Entry 8XQX (electron microscopy, 2.80 A resolution); this record covers chains D and H of the 22 polymer chains in the assembly.

Chain D:
Molecule: Ycf2
Organism: Chlamydomonas reinhardtii
UniProtKB: A0A218N8A7 (A0A218N8A7_CHLRE); residue numbers follow UniProt; this construct covers 1-2971
Sequence (2971 residues; numbered 1 to 2971; the number before each row is that of its first residue):
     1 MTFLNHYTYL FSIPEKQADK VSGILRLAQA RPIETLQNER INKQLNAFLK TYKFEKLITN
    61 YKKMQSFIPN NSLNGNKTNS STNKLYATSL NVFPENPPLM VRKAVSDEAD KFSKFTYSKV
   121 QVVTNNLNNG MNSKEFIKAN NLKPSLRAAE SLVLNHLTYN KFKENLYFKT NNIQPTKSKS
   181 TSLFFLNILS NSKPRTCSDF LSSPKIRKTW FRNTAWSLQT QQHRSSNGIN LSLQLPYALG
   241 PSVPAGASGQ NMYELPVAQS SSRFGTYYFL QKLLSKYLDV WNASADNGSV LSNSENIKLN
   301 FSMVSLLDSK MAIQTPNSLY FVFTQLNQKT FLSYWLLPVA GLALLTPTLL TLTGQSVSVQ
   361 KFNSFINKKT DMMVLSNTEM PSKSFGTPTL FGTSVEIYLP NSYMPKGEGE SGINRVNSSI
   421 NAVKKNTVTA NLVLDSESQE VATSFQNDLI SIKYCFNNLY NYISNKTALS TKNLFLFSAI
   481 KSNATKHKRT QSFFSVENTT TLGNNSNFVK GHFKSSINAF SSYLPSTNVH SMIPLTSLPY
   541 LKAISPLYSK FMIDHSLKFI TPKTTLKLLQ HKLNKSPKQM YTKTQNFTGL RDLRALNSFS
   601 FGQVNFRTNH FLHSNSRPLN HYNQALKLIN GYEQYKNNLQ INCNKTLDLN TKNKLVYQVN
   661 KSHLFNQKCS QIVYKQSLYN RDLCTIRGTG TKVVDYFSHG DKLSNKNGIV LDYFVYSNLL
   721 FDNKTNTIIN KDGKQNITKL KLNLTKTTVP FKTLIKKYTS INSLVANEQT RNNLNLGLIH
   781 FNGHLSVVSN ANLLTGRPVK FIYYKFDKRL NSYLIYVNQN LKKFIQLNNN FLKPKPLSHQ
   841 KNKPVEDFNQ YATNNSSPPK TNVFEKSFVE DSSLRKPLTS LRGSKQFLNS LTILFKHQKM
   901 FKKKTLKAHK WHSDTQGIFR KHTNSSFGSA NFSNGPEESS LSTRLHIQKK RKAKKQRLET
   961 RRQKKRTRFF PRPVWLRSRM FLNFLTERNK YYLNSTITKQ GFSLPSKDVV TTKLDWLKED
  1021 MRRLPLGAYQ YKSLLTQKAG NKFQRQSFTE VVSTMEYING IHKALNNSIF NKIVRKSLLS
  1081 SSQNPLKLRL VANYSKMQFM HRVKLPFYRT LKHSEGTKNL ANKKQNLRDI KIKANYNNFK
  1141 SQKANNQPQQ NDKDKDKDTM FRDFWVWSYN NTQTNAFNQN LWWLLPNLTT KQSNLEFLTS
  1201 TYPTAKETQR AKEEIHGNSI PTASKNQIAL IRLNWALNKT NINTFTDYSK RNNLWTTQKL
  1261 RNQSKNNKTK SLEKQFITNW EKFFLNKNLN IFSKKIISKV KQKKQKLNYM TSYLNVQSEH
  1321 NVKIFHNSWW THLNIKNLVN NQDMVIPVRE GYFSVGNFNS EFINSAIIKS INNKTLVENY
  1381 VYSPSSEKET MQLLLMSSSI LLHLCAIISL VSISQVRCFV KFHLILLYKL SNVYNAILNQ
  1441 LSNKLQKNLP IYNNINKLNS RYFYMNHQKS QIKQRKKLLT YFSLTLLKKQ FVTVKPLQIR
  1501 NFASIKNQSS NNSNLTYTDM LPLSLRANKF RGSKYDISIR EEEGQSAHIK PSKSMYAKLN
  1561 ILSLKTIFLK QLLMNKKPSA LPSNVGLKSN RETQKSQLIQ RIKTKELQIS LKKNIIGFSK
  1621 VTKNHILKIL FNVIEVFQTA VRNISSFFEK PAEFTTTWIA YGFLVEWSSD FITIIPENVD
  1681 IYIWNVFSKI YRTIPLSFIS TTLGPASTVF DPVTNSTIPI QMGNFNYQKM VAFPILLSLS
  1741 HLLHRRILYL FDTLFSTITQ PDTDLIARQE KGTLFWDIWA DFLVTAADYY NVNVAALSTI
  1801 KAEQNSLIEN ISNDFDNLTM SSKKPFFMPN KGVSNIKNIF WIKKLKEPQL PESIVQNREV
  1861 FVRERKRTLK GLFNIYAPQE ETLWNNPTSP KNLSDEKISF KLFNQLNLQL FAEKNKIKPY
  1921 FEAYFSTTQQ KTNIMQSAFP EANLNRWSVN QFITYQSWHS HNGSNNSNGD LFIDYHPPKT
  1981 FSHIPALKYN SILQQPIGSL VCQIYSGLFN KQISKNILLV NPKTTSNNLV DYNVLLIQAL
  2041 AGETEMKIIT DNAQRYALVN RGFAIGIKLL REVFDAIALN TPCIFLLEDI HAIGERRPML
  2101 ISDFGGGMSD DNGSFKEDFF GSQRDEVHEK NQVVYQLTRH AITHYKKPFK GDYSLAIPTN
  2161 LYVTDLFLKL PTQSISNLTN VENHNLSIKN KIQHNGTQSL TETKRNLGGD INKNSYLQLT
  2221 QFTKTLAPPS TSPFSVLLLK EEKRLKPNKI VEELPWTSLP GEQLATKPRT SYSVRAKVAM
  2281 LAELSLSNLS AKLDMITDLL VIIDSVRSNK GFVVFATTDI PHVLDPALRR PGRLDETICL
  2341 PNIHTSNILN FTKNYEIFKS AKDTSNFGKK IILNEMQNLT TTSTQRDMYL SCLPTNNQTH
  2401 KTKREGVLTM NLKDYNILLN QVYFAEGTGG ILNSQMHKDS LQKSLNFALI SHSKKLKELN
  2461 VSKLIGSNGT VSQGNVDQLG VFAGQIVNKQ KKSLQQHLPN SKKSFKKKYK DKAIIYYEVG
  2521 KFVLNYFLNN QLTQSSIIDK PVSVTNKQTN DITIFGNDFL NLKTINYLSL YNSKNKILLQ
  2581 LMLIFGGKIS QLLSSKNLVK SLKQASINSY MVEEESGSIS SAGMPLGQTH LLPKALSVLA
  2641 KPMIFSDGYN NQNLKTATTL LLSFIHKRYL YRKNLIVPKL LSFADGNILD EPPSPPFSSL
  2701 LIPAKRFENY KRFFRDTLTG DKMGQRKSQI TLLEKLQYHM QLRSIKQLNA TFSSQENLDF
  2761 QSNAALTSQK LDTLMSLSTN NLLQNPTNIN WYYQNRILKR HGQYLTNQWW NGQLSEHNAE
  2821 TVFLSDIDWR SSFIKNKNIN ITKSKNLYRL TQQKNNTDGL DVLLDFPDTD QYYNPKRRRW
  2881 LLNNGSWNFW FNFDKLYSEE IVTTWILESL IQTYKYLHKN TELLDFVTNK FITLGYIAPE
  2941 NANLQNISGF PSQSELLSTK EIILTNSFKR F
Not modelled in the structure: 1-34, 68-263, 281-317, 357-446, 479-537, 578-612, 639-734, 758-781, 797-807, 829-877, 923-936, 995-1124, 1140-1158, 1187-1218, 1268-1289, 1344-1359, 1376-1384, 1450-1661, 1705-1727, 1792-1802, 1819-1914, 1927-1943, 1962-1970, 2099-2111, 2195-2211, 2222-2230, 2381-2402, 2426-2442, 2463-2501, 2535-2550, 2608-2622, 2755-2762, 2833-2859, 2945-2952

Chain H:
Molecule: PcyA
Organism: Chlamydomonas reinhardtii
UniProtKB: A8HUP3 (A8HUP3_CHLRE); numbering as in UniProt (aligned over 1-555)
Sequence (555 residues; numbered 1 to 555; the number before each row is that of its first residue):
     1 MMSSIPKSIG AQRSAASTRA HALARPVVLA PAASIPARSQ GVTSTSGRCL APPPRAAAGA
    61 GAPGTAGPTN AGAAAHEVEV DAVESPLSPE DIMRLVQQHE DVAAAAESEQ LVAQFRDDPQ
   121 GLYEYVNRAY AEGPRRVTTP ISLLQEEITG AVTESYPAAV ANDIIGMGSW RLKDDVDPVI
   181 EFLVARLEGC WREILDTDLC LYPREKWKEQ GWDLVDSMDP HQELEGFSYA DIPDPAKGEA
   241 GYPRLQLENR VYCSKVFRKL HVEVGLRQDG LQVLHVVVYP RYSYDMPIFG MDIVMVDGRV
   301 TLAVVDCCPV RADLKLQPHY METMALLQRT FLEGTDPALR RIPEWGSKIF SPLALCITPS
   361 GPEELAAFAK YAVALHRAYL TMSLNAVPVV AGPGDRREAA RLQEIQDGQK RFCDNQLVNK
   421 KTRRVLEVAM GVEWTEAYMS QLMFDFDPKY EPPYFDASFE KLYTYFDENP SFGEMADEAM
   481 ELERGAEAER ANETMAAALS GRSVSREKLA MAMGFLFQND ATFRAAVQTL SGGQVDGNIE
   541 ERLTDDLMQL LERSE
Not modelled in the structure: 1-84, 491-555
Disulfides: Cys200-Cys253

Interface between chain D and chain H:
Residue-residue contacts (114):
  Lys50(D) with His99(H)
  Lys53(D) with Asp395(H), salt bridge
  Tyr61(D) with Ser283(H), hydrogen bond; Tyr284(H)
  Lys62(D) with Pro388(H)
  Gln65(D) with Arg281(H); Glu451(H); Pro453(H); Tyr454(H), hydrogen bond (backbone-backbone)
  Ser66(D) with Tyr454(H)
  Phe67(D) with Pro453(H), hydrophobic; Tyr454(H), hydrogen bond (backbone-backbone)
  Gly2406(D) with Glu474(H)
  Val2407(D) with Ser471(H); Phe472(H), hydrogen bond (backbone-backbone); Gly473(H)
  Leu2408(D) with Ser471(H); Phe472(H), hydrophobic; Gly473(H)
  Thr2409(D) with Pro470(H); Ser471(H), hydrogen bond (backbone-backbone)
  Met2410(D) with Pro140(H), hydrophobic; Phe472(H), hydrophobic
  Asp2414(D) with Ile141(H)
  Leu2418(D) with Leu144(H), hydrophobic; Gln145(H)
  Gln2421(D) with Gln145(H), hydrogen bond
  Val2422(D) with Ile148(H), hydrophobic
  Phe2447(D) with Met475(H), hydrophobic
  Ile2450(D) with Phe472(H), hydrophobic
  Ser2451(D) with Ala476(H); Ala479(H)
  Ser2453(D) with Leu144(H)
  Lys2454(D) with Phe472(H); Ala476(H); Met480(H)
  Leu2456(D) with Leu143(H); Leu144(H), hydrophobic; Glu147(H)
  Lys2457(D) with Thr138(H); Leu143(H); Glu468(H); Pro470(H)
  Glu2458(D) with Met480(H)
  Asn2460(D) with Arg136(H), hydrogen bond; Thr138(H)
  Lys2507(D) with Tyr156(H)
  Lys2508(D) with Tyr130(H)
  Lys2512(D) with Ile164(H); Ile165(H), hydrogen bond (side chain-backbone)
  Tyr2516(D) with Ile165(H)
  Leu2593(D) with Lys173(H), hydrogen bond (backbone-side chain)
  Ser2594(D) with Gly168(H)
  Ser2595(D) with Lys173(H)
  Lys2596(D) with Asp174(H); Glu181(H), salt bridge
  Asn2597(D) with Asp174(H)
  Lys2600(D) with Asp174(H)
  Lys2634(D) with Asp234(H), salt bridge; Arg244(H)
  Tyr2914(D) with Phe227(H), hydrophobic
  Lys2915(D) with Glu225(H), salt bridge
  His2918(D) with Arg171(H); Gly226(H); Phe227(H); Tyr229(H), hydrogen bond
  Lys2919(D) with Arg204(H), hydrogen bond (backbone-side chain); Lys208(H)
  Asn2920(D) with Arg204(H)
  Thr2921(D) with Ser169(H)
  Glu2922(D) with Lys208(H), salt bridge; Arg250(H), salt bridge
  Asp2925(D) with Ile165(H); Ser169(H), hydrogen bond; Arg192(H), salt bridge; Arg250(H), salt bridge
  Phe2926(D) with Arg192(H)
  Asn2929(D) with Asn162(H), hydrogen bond; Ile165(H)
  Lys2930(D) with Asp196(H), salt bridge
  Ile2932(D) with Tyr156(H); Ala161(H), hydrophobic
  Thr2933(D) with Ser155(H); Tyr156(H); Ala158(H); Ala161(H)
  Leu2934(D) with Val137(H); Ser155(H)
  Gly2935(D) with Thr153(H); Glu154(H)
  Tyr2936(D) with Thr153(H); Glu154(H), hydrogen bond (backbone-backbone); Tyr156(H)
  Ile2937(D) with Ala151(H), hydrophobic; Val152(H); Thr153(H)
  Asn2941(D) with Ala151(H); Glu154(H)
  Asn2943(D) with Gly150(H)
  Thr2959(D) with Thr464(H); Asp467(H), hydrogen bond
  Ile2963(D) with Glu460(H)
  Asn2966(D) with Phe459(H); Glu460(H), hydrogen bond
  Lys2969(D) with Phe455(H)
  Arg2970(D) with Asp196(H), hydrogen bond (side chain-backbone); Leu199(H), hydrogen bond (side chain-backbone); Leu201(H); Phe455(H); Ala457(H)
  Phe2971(D) with Leu199(H); Leu201(H), hydrophobic; Arg204(H); Tyr252(H), hydrophobic
Also at the interface, not in a pair above, chain D (76 interface residues in all): Phe54, Leu57, Ile58, Lys2362, Arg2404, Glu2405, Tyr2415, Tyr2423, Leu2449, His2452, Lys2455, Thr2928, Ala2938, Leu2944, Ile2962
Also at the interface, not in a pair above, chain H (83 interface residues in all): Thr149, Pro157, Asp163, Thr197, Asp198, Cys200, Trp207, Lys255, Val390, Gly392, Pro393, Asp456, Tyr463, Phe466, Asp477

In short:
76 residues of chain D and 83 residues of chain H are in contact; the contacts include 18 hydrogen bonds and 9
salt bridges. Among the polar pairs are Lys53(D)-Asp395(H), Lys2596(D)-Glu181(H) and Lys2634(D)-Asp234(H).
Here chain D is Ycf2 and chain H is PcyA, both from Chlamydomonas reinhardtii. Entry 8XQX (Cryo-EM structure
of the Ycf2-FtsHi motor complex from Chlamydomonas reinhardtii in apo state) was determined by electron
microscopy (same publication as 8XQW).
